Entry 1VZA (X-ray diffraction, 2.50 A resolution); this record covers chain A.

[Chain A]
Molecule: Thymidylate synthase
From: Lactobacillus casei
Notes: EC 2.1.1.45
UniProt: P00469 (TYSY_LACCA); numbering as in UniProt (aligned over 1-316)
Chain sequence (316 residues; each row starts with the number of its first residue):
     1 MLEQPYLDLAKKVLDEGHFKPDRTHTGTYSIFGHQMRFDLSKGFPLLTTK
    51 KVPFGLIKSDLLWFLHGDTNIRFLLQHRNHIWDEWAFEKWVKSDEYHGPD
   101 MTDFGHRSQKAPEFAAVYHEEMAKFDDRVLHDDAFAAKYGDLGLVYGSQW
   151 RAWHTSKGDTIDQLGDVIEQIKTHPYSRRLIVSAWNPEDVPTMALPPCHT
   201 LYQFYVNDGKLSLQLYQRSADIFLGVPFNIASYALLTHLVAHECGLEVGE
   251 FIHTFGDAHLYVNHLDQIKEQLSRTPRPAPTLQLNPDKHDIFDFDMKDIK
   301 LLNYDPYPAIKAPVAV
Differences from the reference sequence: engineered mutation Asp60 (Glu in P00469); conflict Ala111 (Asp in P00469)
Ligand contacts: 2'-deoxyuridine 5'-monophosphate (UMP): Arg23, Arg178, Arg179, Leu195, Cys198, His199, Gln217, Arg218, Ser219, Ala220, Asp221, Gly225, Val226, Asn229, His259, Tyr261
UniProt features mapped onto this chain:
  - active site: Cys198 (Nucleophile)
  - binding site (dUMP): Arg23, Arg178, Arg179, Arg218 to Asp221, Asn229, His259 to Tyr261
  - binding site ((6R)-5,10-methylene-5,6,7,8-tetrahydrofolate): Asp221, Ala315

[Overview]
Bound to chain A: 2'-deoxyuridine 5'-monophosphate. From UniProt: active-site residue Cys198, 11 dUMP-binding
residues and (6R)-5,10-methylene-5,6,7,8-tetrahydrofolate-binding residues Asp221 and Ala315.
Chain A is Thymidylate synthase (Lactobacillus casei); the structure, Thymidylate synthase E60D mutant binary
complex with 2'-deoxyuridine 5'-monophosphate (dump), was determined by X-ray diffraction together with 1VZB,
1VZC, 1VZD and 1VZE from the same study.
